PDB entry 8KAB | electron microscopy, 3.30 A resolution | chains A and T of the 35 polymer chains in the assembly

# Chain A
Molecule: 23S rRNA
Organism: Mycolicibacterium smegmatis MC2 155
Sequence (3120 nucleotides; numbered 1 to 3120; the number before each row is that of its first residue):
     1 UAAGUGUUUAAGGGCGCAUGGUGGAUGCCUUGGCACUGGGAGCCGAUGAA
    51 GGACGUAGGAGGCUGCGAUAAGCCUCGGGGAGCUGUCAACCGAGCGUUGA
   101 UCCGAGGAUGUCCGAAUGGGGAAACCCGGCACGAGUGAUGUCGUGUCACC
   151 AGGCGCUGAAUAUAUAGGCGUCUGGGGGGAACGCGGGGAAGUGAAACAUC
   201 UCAGUACCCGUAGGAAGAGAAAACAAAAUGUGAUUCCGUGAGUAGUGGCG
   251 AGCGAAAGCGGAGGAUGGCUAAACCGUAUGCAUGUGAUACCGGGUAGGGG
   301 UUGUGUGUGCGGGGUUGUGGGACCUAUCUUUCCGGCUCUACCUGGCUGGA
   351 GGGCAGUGAGAAAAUGUUGUGGUUAGCGGAAAUGGCUUGGGAUGGCCUGC
   401 CGUAGACGGUGAGAGCCCGGUACGUGAAAACCCGACGUCUGUCUUGAUGG
   451 UGUUCCCGAGUAGCAGCGGGCCCGUGGAAUCUGCUGUGAAUCUGCCGGGA
   501 CCACCCGGUAAGCCUGAAUACUUCCCAGUGACCGAUAGCGGAUUAGUACC
   551 GUGAGGGAAUGGUGAAAAGUACCCCGGGAGGGGAGUGAAAGAGUACCUGA
   601 AACCGUGCGCUUACAAUCCGUCAGAGCCCUCGACGUGUCGUGGGGUGAUG
   651 GCGUGCCUUUUGAAGAAUGAGCCUGCGAGUCAGGGACAUGUCGCGAGGUU
   701 AACCCGGGUGGGGUAGCCGCAGCGAAAGCGAGUCUGAAUAGGGCGUAUCC
   751 ACACAAGAGUGUGUGGUGUAGUGGUGUGUUCUGGACCCGAAGCGGAGUGA
   801 UCUACCCAUGGCCAGGGUGAAGCGCGGGUAAGACCGCGUGGAGGCCCGAA
   851 CCCACUUAGGUUGAAGACUGAGGGGAUGAGCUGUGGGUAGGGGUGAAAGG
   901 CCAAUCAAACUCCGUGAUAGCUGGUUCUCCCCGAAAUGCAUUUAGGUGCA
   951 GCGUCGCAUGUUUCUUGCCGGAGGUAGAGCUACUGGAUGGCCGAUGGGCC
  1001 CCACAGGGUUACUGACGUCAGCCAAACUCCGAAUGCCGGUAAGUCCAAGA
  1051 GUGCGGCAGUGAGACGGCGGGGGAUAAGCUCCGUGCGUCGAGAGGGAAAC
  1101 AGCCCAGAUCGCCGGCUAAGGCCCCUAAGCGUGUGCUAAGUGGAAAAGGA
  1151 UGUGCAGUCGCGAAGACAACCAGGAGGUUGGCUUAGAAGCAGCCACCCUU
  1201 GAAAGAGUGCGUAAUAGCUCACUGGUCAAGUGAUUGUGCGCCGAUAAUGU
  1251 AGCGGGGCUCAAGCACACCGCCGAAGCCGCGGCAGCCAACGUGUUGGCUG
  1301 GGUAGGGGAGCGUCCUGCAUCCGGUGAAGCCGCCGAGUGAUCGAGUGGUG
  1351 GAGGGUGUGGGAGUGAGAAUGCAGGCAUGAGUAGCGAUUAGGCAAGUGAG
  1401 AACCUUGCCCGCCGAAAGACCAAGGGUUCCUGGGCCAGGCCAGUCCGCCC
  1451 AGGGUGAGUCGGGACCUAAGGCGAGGCCGACAGGCGUAGUCGAUGGACAA
  1501 CGGGUUGAUAUUCCCGUACCCGUGUAUGUGCGUCCAUGAUGAAUCAGCGG
  1551 UACUAACCAUCCAAAACCACCGUGACCGCACCUUUCGGGGUGUGGCGUUG
  1601 GUGGGGCUGCAUGGGACCUUCGUUGGUAGUAGUCAAGCGAUGGGGUGACG
  1651 CAGGAAGGUAGCCGUACCGGUCAGUGGUAAUACCGGGGUAAGCCUGUAGG
  1701 GAGUCAGAUAGGUAAAUCCGUCUGGCAUAUAUCCUGAGAGGUGAUGCAUA
  1751 GCCGAGUGAGGCGAAUUCGGUGAUCCUAUGCUGCCGAGAAAAGCCUCUAG
  1801 CGAGGACAUACACGGCCCGUACCCCAAACCAACACAGGUGGUCAGGUAGA
  1851 GAAUACUAAGGCGUACGAGUGAACUAUGGUUAAGGAACUCGGCAAAAUGC
  1901 CCCCGUAACUUCGGGAGAAGGGGGACCCACAUGGCGUGUAAGCCUUUACG
  1951 GCCCAAGCGUGAGUGGGUGGCACAAACCAGUGAGAAGCGACUGUUUACUA
  2001 AAAACACAGGUCCGUGCGAAGUCGCAAGACGAUGUAUACGGACUGACGCC
  2051 UGCCCGGUGCUGGAAGGUUAAGAGGACCCGUUAACUCCCUUUGGGGGUGA
  2101 AGCGGAGAAUUUAAGCCCCAGUAAACGGCGGUGGUAACUAUAACCAUCCU
  2151 AAGGUAGCGAAAUUCCUUGUCGGGUAAGUUCCGACCUGCACGAAUGGCGU
  2201 AACGACUUCUCAACUGUCUCAACCAUAGACUCGGCGAAAUUGCACUACGA
  2251 GUAAAGAUGCUCGUUACGCGCGGCAGGACGAAAAGACCCCGGGACCUUCA
  2301 CUACAACUUGGUAUUGGUGCUCGAUACGGUUUGUGUAGGAUAGGUGGGAG
  2351 ACUGUGAAGCUCACACGCCAGUGUGGGUGGAGUCGUUGUUGAAAUACCAC
  2401 UCUGAUCGUAUUGGGCCUCUAACCUCGGACCGUAUAUCCGGUUCAGGGAC
  2451 AGUGCCUGGUGGGUAGUUUAACUGGGGCGGUUGCCUCCUAAAAUGUAACG
  2501 GAGGCGCCCAAAGGUUCCCUCAACCUGGACGGCAAUCAGGUGUUGAGUGU
  2551 AAGUGCACAAGGGAGCUUGACUGCGAGACGGACAUGUCGAGCAGGGACGA
  2601 AAGUCGGGACUAGUGAUCCGGCACCUCUGAGUGGAAGGGGUGUCGCUCAA
  2651 CGGAUAAAAGGUACCCCGGGGAUAACAGGCUGAUCUUCCCCAAGAGUCCA
  2701 UAUCGACGGGAUGGUUUGGCACCUCGAUGUCGGCUCGUCGCAUCCUGGGG
  2751 CUGGAGCAGGUCCCAAGGGUUGGGCUGUUCGCCCAUUAAAGCGGCACGCG
  2801 AGCUGGGUUUAGAACGUCGUGAGACAGUUCGGUCUCUAUCCGCCGCGCGC
  2851 GUCAGAAGCUUGAGGAAACCUGUCCCUAGUACGAGAGGACCGGGACGGAC
  2901 GAACCUCUGGUAUACCAGUUGUCCCACCAGGGGCACGGCUGGAUAGCCAC
  2951 GUUCGGACAGGAUAACCGCUGAAAGCAUCUAAGCGGGAAACCUCUUCCAA
  3001 GACCAGGCUUCUCACCCUCUAGGAGGGAUAAGGCCCCCCGCAGACCACGG
  3051 GAUUGAUAGACCAGACCUGGAAGCCUAGUAAUAGGUGCAGGGAACUGGCA
  3101 CUAACCGGCCGAAAACUUAC
Not modelled in the structure: 1, 2137-2144

# Chain T
Protein: 50S ribosomal protein L22
Organism: Mycolicibacterium smegmatis MC2 155
Reference sequence: A0QSD6 (RL22_MYCS2); residue numbers follow UniProt; this construct covers 1-153
Chain sequence (153 residues; each row starts with the number of its first residue):
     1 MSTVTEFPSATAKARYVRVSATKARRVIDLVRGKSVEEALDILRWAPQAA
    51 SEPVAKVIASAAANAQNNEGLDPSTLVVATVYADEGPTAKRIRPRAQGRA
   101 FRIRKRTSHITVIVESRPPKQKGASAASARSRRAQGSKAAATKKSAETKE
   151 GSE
Not modelled in the structure: 1-5, 120-153

# Interface between chain A and chain T
Residue-residue contacts (84):
  G20(A) with Asp84(T), hydrogen bond to the base
  G21(A) with Asp84(T), hydrogen bond to the sugar; Glu85(T), hydrogen bond to the sugar; His109(T), phosphate contact
  U22(A) with Glu85(T), sugar contact; Gly86(T), sugar contact; Pro87(T), phosphate contact; His109(T), salt bridge to the phosphate
  C574(A) with Asn67(T), hydrogen bond to the sugar
  C575(A) with Ser60(T), sugar contact; Ala63(T), sugar contact
  G576(A) with Lys56(T), hydrogen bond to the sugar
  G577(A) with Lys56(T), hydrogen bond to the base
  G578(A) with Lys56(T), hydrogen bond to the base
  G580(A) with Lys13(T), hydrogen bond to the sugar; Ala14(T), sugar contact; Arg15(T), hydrogen bond to the sugar
  G581(A) with Ala12(T), sugar contact; Lys13(T), hydrogen bond to the sugar; Arg15(T), salt bridge to the phosphate; Asn64(T), base contact
  G582(A) with Thr11(T), sugar contact; Lys13(T), salt bridge to the phosphate; Asn64(T), hydrogen bond to the sugar; Asn68(T), hydrogen bond to the base
  G583(A) with Asn68(T), sugar contact
  A595(A) with Tyr16(T), stacking on the base
  C604(A) with Arg25(T), hydrogen bond to the sugar; Glu85(T), sugar contact
  G605(A) with Arg25(T), hydrogen bond to the sugar; Tyr82(T), sugar contact; Ala83(T), sugar contact
  U606(A) with Arg32(T), sugar contact; Tyr82(T), sugar contact
  U862(A) with Arg99(T), sugar contact; Phe101(T), sugar contact
  G863(A) with Arg95(T), salt bridge to the phosphate; Ala96(T), hydrogen bond to the phosphate; Gln97(T), base contact
  A865(A) with Ala96(T), phosphate contact
  G866(A) with Ala96(T), phosphate contact; Gln97(T), hydrogen bond to the phosphate; Gly98(T), base contact
  C1376(A) with Lys90(T), salt bridge to the phosphate
  A1377(A) with Glu85(T), phosphate contact
  G1381(A) with Ser20(T), hydrogen bond to the base; Thr22(T), base contact; Lys23(T), base contact; Arg106(T), base contact
  C1436(A) with Arg18(T), hydrogen bond to the sugar
  A1437(A) with Arg91(T), hydrogen bond to the phosphate
  G1438(A) with Arg91(T), salt bridge to the phosphate; Lys105(T), phosphate contact
  G1439(A) with Arg93(T), salt bridge to the phosphate
  C1440(A) with Arg93(T), hydrogen bond to the base
  A1832(A) with Pro94(T), base contact; Arg95(T), hydrogen bond to the base; Gly98(T), base contact; Arg99(T), base contact; Ala100(T), base contact
  C1833(A) with Pro94(T), base contact
  G2233(A) with Arg26(T), salt bridge to the phosphate; Gln48(T), hydrogen bond to the phosphate; Ala49(T), phosphate contact
  G2234(A) with Arg26(T), salt bridge to the phosphate; Gln48(T), phosphate contact; Ala49(T), hydrogen bond to the phosphate
  C2235(A) with Val19(T), phosphate contact; Lys23(T), salt bridge to the phosphate; Lys105(T), sugar contact
  G2236(A) with Lys23(T), base contact; Ile103(T), phosphate contact; Arg104(T), phosphate contact; Lys105(T), phosphate contact; Arg106(T), phosphate contact
  A2237(A) with Arg95(T), hydrogen bond to the base; Phe101(T), sugar contact; Arg102(T), hydrogen bond to the sugar; Ile103(T), phosphate contact; Arg104(T), salt bridge to the phosphate; Arg106(T), salt bridge to the phosphate
  A2238(A) with Phe101(T), sugar contact; Arg104(T), salt bridge to the phosphate
  U2837(A) with Arg95(T), base contact
Also at the interface, not in a pair above, chain A (39 interface residues in all): G23, G607
Also at the interface, not in a pair above, chain T (49 interface residues in all): Pro47, Ala50, Ala59, Thr88

# Summary
The interface between chain A and chain T involves 39 residues on one side and 49 on the other, with 25
hydrogen bonds, 13 salt bridges and 1 aromatic stacking contact. Among the polar pairs are G20(A)-Asp84(T),
G577(A)-Lys56(T) and G578(A)-Lys56(T).
Here chain A is 23S rRNA and chain T is 50S ribosomal protein L22, both from Mycolicibacterium smegmatis MC2
155. Entry 8KAB (Mycobacterium smegmatis 50S ribosomal subunit-HflX complex) was determined by electron
microscopy, deposited together with 8XZ3.
